Entry 2FVR (X-ray diffraction, 2.20 A resolution); this record covers chains B and A.

[Chain B]
Molecule: 16-nt DNA strand
Sequence (16 nucleotides; numbered 1 to 16; the number before each row is that of its first residue):
     1 TCTTTCATAT GAAAGA

[Chain A]
Name: reverse transcriptase
Organism: Moloney murine leukemia virus
Notes: EC 2.7.7.49
UniProt: P03355 (POL_MLVMO); residues 24-278 here correspond to UniProt positions 144-398 (UniProt number = residue number + 120)
Amino-acid sequence (255 residues; numbered 24 to 278; the number before each row is that of its first residue):
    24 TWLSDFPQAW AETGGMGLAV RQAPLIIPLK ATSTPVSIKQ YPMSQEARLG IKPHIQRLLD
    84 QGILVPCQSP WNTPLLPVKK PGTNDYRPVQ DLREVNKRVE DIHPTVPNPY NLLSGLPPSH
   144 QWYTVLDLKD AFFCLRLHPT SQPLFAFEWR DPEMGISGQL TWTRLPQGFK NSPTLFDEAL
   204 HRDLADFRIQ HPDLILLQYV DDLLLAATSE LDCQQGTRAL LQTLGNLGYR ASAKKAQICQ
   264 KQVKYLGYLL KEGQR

[Chain B / chain A interface]
Contacting residue pairs (5; chain B residue first):
  DT1(B) - Tyr64(A)  sugar contact
  DT1(B) - Leu99(A)  base contact
  DC2(B) - Tyr64(A)  sugar contact
  DC2(B) - Arg116(A)  hydrogen bond to the base
  DT3(B) - Arg116(A)  hydrogen bond to the sugar
Interface residues without a listed pair, chain B (4 interface residues in all): DT4
Interface residues without a listed pair, chain A (4 interface residues in all): Lys120

[In short]
The chain B/chain A interface involves 4 residues from each chain; the contacts include 2 hydrogen bonds.
Polar contacts include DC2(B)-Arg116(A) and DT3(B)-Arg116(A).
Here chain B is a 16-nt DNA strand and chain A is reverse transcriptase (Moloney murine leukemia virus). Entry
2FVR (A Structural Study of the CA Dinucleotide Step in the Integrase Processing Site of Moloney Murine ...)
was determined by X-ray diffraction (same publication as 2FVQ and 2FVS).
